5T5I - chains B and G of the 12 polymer chains in the assembly; structure by X-ray diffraction, 1.90 A resolution.

== Chain B ==
Name: Tungsten formylmethanofuran dehydrogenase subunit B
Organism: Methanothermobacter sp. CaT2
Sequence (432 residues; numbered 1 to 432; the number before each row is that of its first residue):
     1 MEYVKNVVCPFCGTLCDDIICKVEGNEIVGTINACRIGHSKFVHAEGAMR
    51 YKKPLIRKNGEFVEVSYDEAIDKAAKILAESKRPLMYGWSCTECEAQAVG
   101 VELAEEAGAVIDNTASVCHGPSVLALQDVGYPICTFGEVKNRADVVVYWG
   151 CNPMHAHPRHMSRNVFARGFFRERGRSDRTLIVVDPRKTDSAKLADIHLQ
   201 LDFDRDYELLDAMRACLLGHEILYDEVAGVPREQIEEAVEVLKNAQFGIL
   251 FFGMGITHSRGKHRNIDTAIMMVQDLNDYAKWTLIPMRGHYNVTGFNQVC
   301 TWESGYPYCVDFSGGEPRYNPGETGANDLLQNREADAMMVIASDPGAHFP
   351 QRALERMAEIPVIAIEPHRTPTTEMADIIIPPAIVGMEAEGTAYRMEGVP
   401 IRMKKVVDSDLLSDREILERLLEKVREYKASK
Unresolved in the structure: 431-432

== Chain G ==
Name: Tungsten formylmethanofuran dehydrogenase subunit fwdG
Organism: Methanothermobacter wolfeii
Sequence (82 residues; numbered 1 to 82; the number before each row is that of its first residue):
     1 MAIGLKAYPELCHGCGNCVIACPVNALRSPEVAGGKGPTDDVEIIMIVED
    51 GVVNIKNPDLCGKCGTCVESCPVDAIRLEELE
Unresolved in the structure: 1, 82

== How chain B and chain G interact ==
Residue-residue contacts (65; chain B residue first):
  K5(B) - T39(G)  hydrogen bond (side chain-backbone)
  K5(B) - D41(G)  salt bridge
  N6(B) - T39(G)
  D18(B) - K36(G)
  D18(B) - G37(G)  hydrogen bond (side chain-backbone)
  I20(B) - P38(G)
  K22(B) - E49(G)  salt bridge
  K22(B) - D50(G)  salt bridge
  G30(B) - D50(G)
  T31(B) - E49(G)
  T31(B) - D50(G)  hydrogen bond (backbone-backbone)
  I32(B) - I47(G)  hydrophobic
  I32(B) - V48(G)
  N33(B) - G37(G)
  N33(B) - P38(G)  hydrogen bond (side chain-backbone)
  N33(B) - V48(G)  hydrogen bond (backbone-backbone)
  A34(B) - V48(G)
  A34(B) - G51(G)
  C35(B) - H13(G)
  C35(B) - G14(G)
  C35(B) - G51(G)
  R36(B) - P9(G)  hydrogen bond (side chain-backbone)
  R36(B) - E10(G)
  R36(B) - C12(G)  hydrogen bond (side chain-backbone)
  R36(B) - H13(G)  hydrogen bond (backbone-backbone)
  R36(B) - G51(G)  hydrogen bond (backbone-backbone)
  R36(B) - V52(G)
  H39(B) - D50(G)  salt bridge
  H39(B) - G51(G)
  K140(B) - G34(G)  hydrogen bond (side chain-backbone)
  M154(B) - H13(G)  hydrogen bond (backbone-side chain)
  M154(B) - C15(G)  hydrophobic
  M154(B) - N17(G)
  M154(B) - P72(G)  hydrophobic
  H155(B) - H13(G)
  P158(B) - C15(G)
  R159(B) - G14(G)
  R159(B) - C15(G)
  R159(B) - G37(G)
  S162(B) - C15(G)  hydrogen bond (side chain-backbone)
  S162(B) - G16(G)
  S162(B) - N17(G)  hydrogen bond (backbone-side chain)
  S162(B) - I20(G)
  S162(B) - G35(G)
  R163(B) - G35(G)
  R163(B) - K36(G)
  F166(B) - N17(G)
  F166(B) - I20(G)
  F166(B) - S70(G)
  A167(B) - I20(G)
  A167(B) - A33(G)
  A167(B) - G34(G)
  A167(B) - G35(G)
  R168(B) - I20(G)  hydrogen bond (side chain-backbone)
  R168(B) - A21(G)  hydrogen bond (side chain-backbone)
  R168(B) - C22(G)
  R168(B) - A26(G)
  R168(B) - A33(G)  hydrogen bond (backbone-backbone)
  R168(B) - G34(G)
  D190(B) - P72(G)
  D190(B) - V73(G)
  L194(B) - N17(G)
  L194(B) - E69(G)
  L194(B) - S70(G)
  L194(B) - P72(G)  hydrophobic
Other interface residues (no listed pair), chain B (27 interface residues in all): M161, K193
Other interface residues (no listed pair), chain G (31 interface residues in all): V32

== Summary ==
Chain B and chain G form an interface of 27 and 31 residues respectively, with 16 hydrogen bonds and 4 salt
bridges. Polar contacts include K5(B)-D41(G), K22(B)-E49(G) and K22(B)-D50(G).
Here chain B is Tungsten formylmethanofuran dehydrogenase subunit B (Methanothermobacter sp. CaT2) and chain G
is Tungsten formylmethanofuran dehydrogenase subunit fwdG (Methanothermobacter wolfeii). Entry 5T5I
(Tungsten-containing formylmethanofuran dehydrogenase from methanothermobacter wolfeii, orthorhombic form at
1.9 A) was determined by X-ray diffraction together with 5T5M and 5T61 from the same study.
